7OB9 - chains A and R of the 16 polymer chains in the assembly; structure by electron microscopy, 2.70 A resolution.

[Chain A]
Protein: DNA-directed RNA polymerase I subunit RPA1
Source organism: Homo sapiens
Notes: EC 2.7.7.6
UniProtKB: O95602 (RPA1_HUMAN); numbering as in UniProt (aligned over 1-1720)
Sequence (1720 residues; row label = number of the first residue in the row):
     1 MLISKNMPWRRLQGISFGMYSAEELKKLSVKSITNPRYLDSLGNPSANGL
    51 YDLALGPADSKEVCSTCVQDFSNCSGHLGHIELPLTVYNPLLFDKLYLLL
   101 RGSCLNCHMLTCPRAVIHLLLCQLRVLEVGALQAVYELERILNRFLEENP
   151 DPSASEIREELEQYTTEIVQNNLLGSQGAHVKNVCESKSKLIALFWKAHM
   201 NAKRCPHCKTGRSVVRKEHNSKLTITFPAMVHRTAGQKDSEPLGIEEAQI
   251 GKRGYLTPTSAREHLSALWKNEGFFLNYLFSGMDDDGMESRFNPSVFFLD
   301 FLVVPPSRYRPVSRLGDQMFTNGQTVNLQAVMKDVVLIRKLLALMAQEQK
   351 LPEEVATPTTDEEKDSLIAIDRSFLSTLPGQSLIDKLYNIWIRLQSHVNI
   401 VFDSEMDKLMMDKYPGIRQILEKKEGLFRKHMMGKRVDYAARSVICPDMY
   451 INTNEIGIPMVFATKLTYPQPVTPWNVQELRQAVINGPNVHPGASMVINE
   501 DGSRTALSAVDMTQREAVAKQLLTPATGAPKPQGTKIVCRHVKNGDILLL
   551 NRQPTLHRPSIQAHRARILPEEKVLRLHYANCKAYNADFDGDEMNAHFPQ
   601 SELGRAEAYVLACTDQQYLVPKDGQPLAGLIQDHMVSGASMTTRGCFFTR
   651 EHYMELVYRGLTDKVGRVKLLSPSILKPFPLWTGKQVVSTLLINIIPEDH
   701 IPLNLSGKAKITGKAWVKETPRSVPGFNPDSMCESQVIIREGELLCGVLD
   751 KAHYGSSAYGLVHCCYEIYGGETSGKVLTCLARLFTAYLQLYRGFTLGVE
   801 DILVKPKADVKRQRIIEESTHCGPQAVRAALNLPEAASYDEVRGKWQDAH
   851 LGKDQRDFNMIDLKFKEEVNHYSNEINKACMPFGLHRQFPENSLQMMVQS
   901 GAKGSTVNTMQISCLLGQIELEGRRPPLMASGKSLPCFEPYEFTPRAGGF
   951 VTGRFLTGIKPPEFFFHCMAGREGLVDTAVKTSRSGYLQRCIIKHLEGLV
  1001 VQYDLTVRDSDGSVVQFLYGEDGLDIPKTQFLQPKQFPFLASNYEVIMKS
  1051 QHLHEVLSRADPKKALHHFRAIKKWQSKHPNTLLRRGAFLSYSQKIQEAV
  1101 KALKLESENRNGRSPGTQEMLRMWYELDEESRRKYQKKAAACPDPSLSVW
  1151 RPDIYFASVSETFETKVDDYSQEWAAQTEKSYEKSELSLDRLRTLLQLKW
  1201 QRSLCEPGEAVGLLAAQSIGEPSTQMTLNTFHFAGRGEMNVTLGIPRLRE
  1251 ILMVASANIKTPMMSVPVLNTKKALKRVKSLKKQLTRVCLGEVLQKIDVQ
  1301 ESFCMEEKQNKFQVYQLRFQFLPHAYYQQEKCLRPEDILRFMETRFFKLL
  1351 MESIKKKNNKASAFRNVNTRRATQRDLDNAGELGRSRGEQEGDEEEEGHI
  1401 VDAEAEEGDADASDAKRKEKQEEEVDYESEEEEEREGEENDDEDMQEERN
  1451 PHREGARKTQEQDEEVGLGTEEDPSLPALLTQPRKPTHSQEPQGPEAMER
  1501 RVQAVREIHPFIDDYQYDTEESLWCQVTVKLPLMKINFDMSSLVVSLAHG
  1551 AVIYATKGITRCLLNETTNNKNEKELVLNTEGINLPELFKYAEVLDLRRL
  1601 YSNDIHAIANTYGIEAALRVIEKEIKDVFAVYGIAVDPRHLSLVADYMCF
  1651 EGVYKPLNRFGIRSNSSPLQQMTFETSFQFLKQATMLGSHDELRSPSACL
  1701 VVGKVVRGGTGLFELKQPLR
Disordered / not traced: 1-3, 230-253, 351-369, 1361-1498, 1720
Metal / ion sites: Zn2+ site 1: Cys64, Cys67, Cys74, His77; Zn2+ site 2: Cys104, Cys107, Cys205, Cys208; Mg2+: Asp588, Asp590, Asp592 (shared with G19(R) of chain R)
Swiss-Prot annotation at these positions:
  - region: Asp403 to Gly416 (Rudder)
  - binding site (Zn(2+)): Cys64, Cys67, Cys74, His77, Cys104, Cys107, Cys205, Cys208
  - binding site (DNA): Lys424, Arg429, Arg436, Arg1249
  - binding site (RNA): Arg552, Asp592
  - binding site (Mg(2+)): Asp588, Asp590, Asp592
  - site (NTP recognition and base pairing): Pro554, Gly798
  - modified residue (Phosphoserine): Ser240, Ser1386
From the paper describing this entry:
  - binding site for the 29-nt RNA strand (chain R): Leu315
  - conformationally variable residues (loop rearrangement): Met345 to Leu383
  - catalytic residues: Asp590

[Chain R]
Molecule: 29-nt RNA strand
Source organism: Homo sapiens
Sequence (29 nucleotides; numbered -9 to 19; the number before each row is that of its first residue; numbers below 1 keep their minus sign (U-9 is residue -9)):
    -9 UAUGCAUAACUAUGCAUAACGCCACAGAG
Disordered / not traced: -4 to 3
Metal / ion sites: Mg2+: G19 (shared with Asp588(A), Asp590(A), Asp592(A) of chain A)

[How chain A and chain R interact]
Contacting residue pairs - 12 pairs, chain A then chain R:
  Ser313(A) with C10(R), sugar contact
  Arg314(A) with C10(R), phosphate contact
  Leu315(A) with A9(R), phosphate contact; C10(R), base contact
  Gly316(A) with A9(R), hydrogen bond to the phosphate
  Arg552(A) with G19(R), hydrogen bond to the sugar
  Gln553(A) with G19(R), hydrogen bond to the base
  Pro554(A) with G19(R), base contact
  Asp590(A) with G19(R), phosphate contact
  Gly591(A) with A18(R), sugar contact; G19(R), sugar contact
  Asp592(A) with G19(R), hydrogen bond to the sugar
Also at the interface, not in a pair above, chain A (12 interface residues in all): Ser60, Asp588

[Overview]
Chain A and chain R form an interface of 12 and 4 residues respectively; the contacts include 4 hydrogen
bonds. Polar contacts include Gln553(A)-G19(R), Arg552(A)-G19(R) and Asp592(A)-G19(R). The paper reports the
catalytic residue Asp590(A); a binding site for the 29-nt RNA strand (chain R) at Leu315(A).
Chain A is DNA-directed RNA polymerase I subunit RPA1 and chain R is a 29-nt RNA strand, both from Homo
sapiens; the structure, Cryo-EM structure of human RNA Polymerase I in elongation state, was determined by
electron microscopy together with 7OBA and 7OBB from the same study.
